PDB entry 2WUD | X-ray diffraction, 2.10 A resolution | chain A

# Chain A
Name: 2-hydroxy-6-oxo-6-phenylhexa-2,4-dienoate hydrolase bphd
From: Mycobacterium tuberculosis
Notes: EC 3.7.1.8
UniProt: P96851 (P96851_MYCTU); residue numbers follow UniProt; this construct covers 1-291
Sequence (291 residues; each row starts with the number of its first residue):
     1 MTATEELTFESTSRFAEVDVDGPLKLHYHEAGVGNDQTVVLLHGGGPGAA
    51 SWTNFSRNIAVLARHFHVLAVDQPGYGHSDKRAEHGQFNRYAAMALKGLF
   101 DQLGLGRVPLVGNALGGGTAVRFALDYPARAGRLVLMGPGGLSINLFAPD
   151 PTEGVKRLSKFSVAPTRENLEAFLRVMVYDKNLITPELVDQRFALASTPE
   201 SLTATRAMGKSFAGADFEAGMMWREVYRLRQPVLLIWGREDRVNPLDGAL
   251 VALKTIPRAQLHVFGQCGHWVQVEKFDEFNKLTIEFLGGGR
Disordered / not traced: 1-6, 289-291
Sequence notes: engineered mutation A114 (Ser in P96851)
What the authors report for this chain:
  - catalytic residues: G45, L115, D241
  - contacts within the chain: D241-H269 (hydrogen bond)
  - catalytic residues: H269 (proposed by the authors, not directly observed)
  - mutagenesis - S114A (6500-fold): decreased catalytic activity on DSHA

# Summary
From the paper: catalytic residues G45, L115 and D241 among others; S114A reduces catalytic activity on DSHA.
Chain A is 2-hydroxy-6-oxo-6-phenylhexa-2,4-dienoate hydrolase bphd (Mycobacterium tuberculosis); the
structure, Crystal structure of S114A mutant of HsaD from Mycobacterium tuberculosis, was determined by X-ray
diffraction (same publication as 2WUE, 2WUF and 2WUG).
